PDB entry 8E1P | X-ray diffraction, 3.82 A resolution | chains M and Z of the 18 polymer chains in the assembly

== Chain M ==
Protein: BG505-SOSIP.v4.1-GT1.2gp120
Source organism: Human immunodeficiency virus 1
Sequence (474 residues; each row starts with the number of its first residue; note: 11 numbers in that range are skipped by the numbering (no residue carries them; nothing is unmodelled there)):
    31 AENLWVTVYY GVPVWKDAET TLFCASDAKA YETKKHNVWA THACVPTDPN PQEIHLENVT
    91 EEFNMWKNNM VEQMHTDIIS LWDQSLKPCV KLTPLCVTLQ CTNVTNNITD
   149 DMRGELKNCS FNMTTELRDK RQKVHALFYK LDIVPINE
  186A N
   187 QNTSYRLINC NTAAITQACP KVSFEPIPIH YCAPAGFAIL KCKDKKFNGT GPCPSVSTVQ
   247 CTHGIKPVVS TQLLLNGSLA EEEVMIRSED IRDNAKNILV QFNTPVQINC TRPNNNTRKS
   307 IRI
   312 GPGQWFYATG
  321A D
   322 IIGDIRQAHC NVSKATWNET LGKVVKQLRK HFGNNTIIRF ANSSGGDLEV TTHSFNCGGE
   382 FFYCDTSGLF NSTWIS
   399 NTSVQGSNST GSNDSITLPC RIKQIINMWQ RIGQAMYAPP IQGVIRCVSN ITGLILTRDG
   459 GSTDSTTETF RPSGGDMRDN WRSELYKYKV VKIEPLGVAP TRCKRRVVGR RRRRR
Not modelled in the structure: 31, 62-63, 149-151, 399-410, 507-513
Disulfide bonds: Cys54-Cys74, Cys119-Cys205, Cys126-Cys196, Cys131-Cys157, Cys218-Cys247, Cys228-Cys239, Cys296-Cys331, Cys378-Cys445, Cys385-Cys418
Glycans and other covalent adducts: N-acetylglucosamine (NAG) linked to Asn88, Asn133, Asn156, Asn160, Asn234, Asn262, Asn295, Asn301, Asn339, Asn363, Asn392, Asn448; glycan linked to Asn332

== Chain Z ==
Protein: Envelope glycoprotein gp41
Source organism: Human immunodeficiency virus 1
UniProtKB: Q2N0S6 (Q2N0S6_9HIV1); residues 512-664 here correspond to UniProt positions 509-661 (UniProt number = residue number - 3)
Sequence (153 residues; each row starts with the number of its first residue):
   512 AVGIGAVFLG FLGAAGSTMG AASMTLTVQA RNLLSGIVQQ QSNLLRAPEA QQHLLKLTVW
   572 GIKQLQARVL AVERYLRDQQ LLGIWGCSGK LICCTNVPWN SSWSNRNLSE IWDNMTWLQW
   632 DKEISNYTQI IYGLLEESQN QQEKNEQDLL ALD
Not modelled in the structure: 512-517, 547-564
Sequence notes: conflict Pro559 (Ile556 in Q2N0S6), Cys605 (Thr602 in Q2N0S6)
Disulfide bonds: Cys598-Cys604
Glycans and other covalent adducts: N-acetylglucosamine (NAG) linked to Asn611, Asn618
Ligand contacts: N-acetylglucosamine (NAG; 2-acetamido-2-deoxy-beta-D-glucopyranose): Gly524, Ala525, Gly527, Ser528

== How chain M and chain Z interact ==
Inter-chain disulfides: Cys501(M)-Cys605(Z)
Contacting residue pairs (110; chain M residue first):
  Leu34(M) - Pro609(Z)
  Leu34(M) - Trp610(Z)  hydrogen bond (backbone-backbone)
  Leu34(M) - Leu619(Z)  hydrophobic
  Trp35(M) - Asn607(Z)
  Trp35(M) - Val608(Z)
  Trp35(M) - Pro609(Z)  hydrophobic
  Trp35(M) - Trp610(Z)
  Val36(M) - Thr606(Z)  hydrogen bond (backbone-side chain)
  Val36(M) - Val608(Z)  hydrogen bond (backbone-backbone)
  Val36(M) - Trp610(Z)  hydrophobic
  Val36(M) - Trp614(Z)  hydrophobic
  Val36(M) - Leu646(Z)  hydrophobic
  Thr37(M) - Cys604(Z)
  Thr37(M) - Cys605(Z)
  Val38(M) - Trp596(Z)  hydrophobic
  Val38(M) - Leu602(Z)
  Val38(M) - Ile603(Z)
  Val38(M) - Cys604(Z)  hydrogen bond (backbone-backbone)
  Val38(M) - Leu646(Z)  hydrophobic
  Tyr39(M) - Leu537(Z)  hydrophobic
  Tyr39(M) - Leu602(Z)
  Tyr39(M) - Ile603(Z)  hydrophobic
  Tyr39(M) - Trp623(Z)
  Tyr39(M) - Trp628(Z)  hydrophobic
  Tyr40(M) - Leu537(Z)
  Tyr40(M) - Leu544(Z)
  Tyr40(M) - Asp589(Z)
  Tyr40(M) - Gln590(Z)
  Tyr40(M) - Leu593(Z)  hydrophobic
  Tyr40(M) - Leu602(Z)  hydrogen bond (backbone-backbone)
  Gly41(M) - Leu537(Z)
  Gly41(M) - Gln540(Z)  hydrogen bond (backbone-side chain)
  Val42(M) - Trp628(Z)  hydrophobic
  Pro43(M) - Leu523(Z)  hydrophobic
  Pro43(M) - Ala525(Z)
  Pro43(M) - Ala526(Z)  hydrophobic
  Pro43(M) - Leu629(Z)
  Val44(M) - Trp628(Z)
  Val44(M) - Leu629(Z)  hydrophobic
  Val44(M) - Asp632(Z)
  Trp45(M) - Leu523(Z)  hydrophobic
  Trp45(M) - Ala526(Z)  hydrophobic
  Trp45(M) - Leu629(Z)
  Lys46(M) - Asp632(Z)  salt bridge
  Thr50(M) - Leu581(Z)
  Leu52(M) - Lys574(Z)  hydrogen bond (backbone-side chain)
  Phe53(M) - Ala578(Z)  hydrophobic
  Cys54(M) - Trp571(Z)  hydrophobic
  Trp69(M) - Trp571(Z)  hydrogen bond (backbone-side chain)
  Thr71(M) - Thr569(Z)
  Thr71(M) - Trp571(Z)
  His72(M) - Leu565(Z)
  Val75(M) - Gln575(Z)
  Ile84(M) - Leu520(Z)
  Ile84(M) - Gly521(Z)
  Ile84(M) - Phe522(Z)
  Leu86(M) - Phe522(Z)
  Leu86(M) - Leu523(Z)
  Glu87(M) - Gly527(Z)
  Asn88(M) - Gly527(Z)
  Val89(M) - Ala526(Z)  hydrophobic
  Val89(M) - Gly527(Z)
  Asp107(M) - Lys574(Z)  salt bridge
  Leu111(M) - Val570(Z)  hydrophobic
  Leu111(M) - Trp571(Z)  hydrophobic
  Tyr217(M) - Trp571(Z)
  Tyr217(M) - Lys574(Z)
  Pro220(M) - Ala578(Z)
  Ala221(M) - Leu544(Z)
  Ala221(M) - Leu545(Z)
  Ala221(M) - Ala582(Z)  hydrophobic
  Gly222(M) - Leu544(Z)
  Gly222(M) - Arg585(Z)
  Phe223(M) - Leu581(Z)  hydrophobic
  Phe223(M) - Arg585(Z)
  Thr244(M) - Phe522(Z)
  Lys490(M) - Arg585(Z)
  Ile491(M) - Leu523(Z)  hydrophobic
  Ile491(M) - Arg585(Z)  hydrogen bond (backbone-side chain)
  Pro493(M) - Leu544(Z)  hydrophobic
  Pro493(M) - Asp589(Z)
  Leu494(M) - Leu592(Z)  hydrophobic
  Leu494(M) - Leu593(Z)  hydrophobic
  Leu494(M) - Tyr643(Z)
  Gly495(M) - Trp628(Z)
  Val496(M) - Trp631(Z)  hydrogen bond (backbone-side chain)
  Val496(M) - Ile642(Z)  hydrophobic
  Val496(M) - Tyr643(Z)  hydrophobic
  Ala497(M) - Met530(Z)  hydrophobic
  Ala497(M) - Trp623(Z)  hydrophobic
  Ala497(M) - Trp628(Z)  hydrophobic
  Ala497(M) - Trp631(Z)  hydrophobic
  Pro498(M) - Trp610(Z)  hydrophobic
  Pro498(M) - Trp623(Z)
  Pro498(M) - Trp631(Z)
  Thr499(M) - Trp623(Z)
  Arg500(M) - Leu619(Z)
  Cys501(M) - Cys605(Z)  disulfide
  Lys502(M) - Cys605(Z)
  Lys502(M) - Thr606(Z)
  Arg503(M) - Trp596(Z)  hydrogen bond (side chain-backbone)
  Arg503(M) - Cys598(Z)
  Arg503(M) - Cys605(Z)  hydrogen bond (side chain-backbone)
  Arg503(M) - Thr606(Z)  hydrogen bond (backbone-backbone)
  Arg503(M) - Asn607(Z)
  Arg503(M) - Gln650(Z)  hydrogen bond
  Arg503(M) - Asn651(Z)
  Arg503(M) - Glu654(Z)  salt bridge
  Val506(M) - Gln658(Z)
  Val506(M) - Leu661(Z)
Interface residues without a listed pair, chain M (55 interface residues in all): Thr51, Ala73, Cys74, His85, Gln103, Ser110, Glu492
Interface residues without a listed pair, chain Z (62 interface residues in all): Gly524, Ala533, Ser534, Ala541, Leu566, Gln577, Tyr586, Gly597, Ile622, Ile635

== Summary ==
55 residues of chain M face 62 of chain Z across their interface, with 1 disulfide bond, 14 hydrogen bonds and
3 salt bridges. Polar pairs include Lys46(M)-Asp632(Z), Asp107(M)-Lys574(Z) and Arg503(M)-Glu654(Z). Chain Z
binds N-acetylglucosamine.
Chain M is BG505-SOSIP.v4.1-GT1.2gp120 and chain Z is Envelope glycoprotein gp41, both from Human
immunodeficiency virus 1; the structure, Crystal structure of BG505 SOSIP.v4.1-GT1.2 trimer in complex with
gl-PGV20 and PGT124 Fabs, was determined by X-ray diffraction.
